Entry 6O2T (electron microscopy, 4.10 A resolution (low resolution: residue-level contacts below are approximate; hydrogen-bond / salt-bridge calls are withheld)); this record covers chains 1E and 4R of the 104 polymer chains in the assembly.

[Chain 1E]
Protein: Tubulin alpha-1B chain
Source organism: Sus scrofa
UniProtKB: Q2XVP4 (TBA1B_PIG); residue numbers follow UniProt; this construct covers 1-451
Sequence (451 residues; each row starts with the number of its first residue):
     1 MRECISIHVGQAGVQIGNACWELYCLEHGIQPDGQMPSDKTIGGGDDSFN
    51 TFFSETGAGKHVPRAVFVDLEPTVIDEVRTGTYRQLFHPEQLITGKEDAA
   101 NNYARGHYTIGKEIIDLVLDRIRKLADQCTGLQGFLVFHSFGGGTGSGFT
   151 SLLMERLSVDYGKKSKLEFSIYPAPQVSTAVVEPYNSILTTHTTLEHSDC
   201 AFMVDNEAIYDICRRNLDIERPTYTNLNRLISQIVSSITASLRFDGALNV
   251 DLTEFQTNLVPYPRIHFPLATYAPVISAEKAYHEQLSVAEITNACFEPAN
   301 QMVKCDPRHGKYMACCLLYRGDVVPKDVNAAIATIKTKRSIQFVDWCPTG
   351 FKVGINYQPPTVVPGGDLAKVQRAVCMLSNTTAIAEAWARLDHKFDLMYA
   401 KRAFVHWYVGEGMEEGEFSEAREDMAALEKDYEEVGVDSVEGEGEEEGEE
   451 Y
Not modelled in the structure: 40-43, 442-451
Swiss-Prot annotation at these positions:
  - motif: M1 to C4 (MREC motif)
  - active site: E254
  - binding site (GTP): G10, Q11, A12, Q15, E71, A99, S140, G143, G144, T145, G146, T179, E183, N206, Y224, N228, L252
  - binding site (Mg(2+)): E71
  - site: Y451 (Involved in polymerization)
  - modified residue: K40 (N6,N6,N6-trimethyllysine), S48 (Phosphoserine), S232 (Phosphoserine), Y282 (3'-nitrotyrosine), R339 (Omega-N-methylarginine), S439 (Phosphoserine), E443 (5-glutamyl polyglutamate), E445 (5-glutamyl polyglutamate), Y451 (3'-nitrotyrosine)
  - cross-link (Glycyl lysine isopeptide (Lys-Gly)): K326 (interchain with G-Cter in ubiquitin), K370 (interchain with G-Cter in ubiquitin)
Small-molecule neighbours:
  - GDP (guanosine-5'-diphosphate): A247, L248, N249, E254
  - GTP (guanosine-5'-triphosphate): G10, Q11, A12, Q15, D69, E71, D98, A99, A100, N101, S140, G142, G143, G144, T145, G146, I171, T179, E183, N206, Y224, L227, N228, I231
From the paper describing this entry:
  - post-translational modification sites: K40

[Chain 4R]
Protein: Tubulin beta chain
Source organism: Sus scrofa
UniProtKB: P02554 (TBB_PIG); the author numbering skips numbers that UniProt does not, so the offset changes along the chain: 1-44 = UniProt 1-44; 47-360 = UniProt 45-358; 369-455 = UniProt 359-445
Sequence (445 residues; each row starts with the number of its first residue; note: 10 numbers in that range are skipped by the numbering (no residue carries them; nothing is unmodelled there)):
     1 MREIVHIQAGQCGNQIGAKFWEVISDEHGIDPTGSYHGDSDLQL
    47 ERINVYYNEAAGNKYVPRAILVDLEPGTMDSVRSGPFGQIFRPDNFVFGQ
    97 SGAGNNWAKGHYTEGAELVDSVLDVVRKESESCDCLQGFQLTHSLGGGTG
   147 SGMGTLLISKIREEYPDRIMNTFSVVPSPKVSDTVVEPYNATLSVHQLVE
   197 NTDETYCIDNEALYDICFRTLKLTTPTYGDLNHLVSATMSGVTTCLRFPG
   247 QLNADLRKLAVNMVPFPRLHFFMPGFAPLTSRGSQQYRALTVPELTQQMF
   297 DAKNMMAACDPRHGRYLTVAAVFRGRMSMKEVDEQMLNVQNKNSSYFVEW
   347 IPNNVKTAVCDIPP
   369 RGLKMSATFIGNSTAIQELFKRISEQFTAMFRRKAFLHWYTGEGMDEMEF
   419 TEAESNMNDLVSEYQQYQDATADEQGEFEEEGEEDEA
Not modelled in the structure: 440-455
Swiss-Prot annotation at these positions:
  - motif: M1 to I4 (MREI motif)
  - binding site (GTP): Q11, E71, S140, G144, T145, G146, N206, N228
  - binding site (Mg(2+)): E71
  - modified residue: S40 (Phosphoserine), K60 (N6-acetyllysine), S174 (Phosphoserine), T287 (Phosphothreonine), T292 (Phosphothreonine), R320 (Omega-N-methylarginine), E448 (5-glutamyl polyglutamate)
  - cross-link (Glycyl lysine isopeptide (Lys-Gly)): K60 (interchain with G-Cter in ubiquitin), K326 (interchain with G-Cter in ubiquitin)
Small-molecule neighbours: GDP (guanosine-5'-diphosphate): G10, Q11, C12, Q15, D69, E71, A99, N101, S140, G143, G144, T145, G146, V171, D179, E183, N206, Y224, L227, N228

[How chain 1E and chain 4R interact]
Residue-residue contacts (125; chain 1E residue first):
  M1(1E) - Q96(4R)
  R2(1E) - E71(4R)
  R2(1E) - P72(4R)
  R2(1E) - G73(4R)
  R2(1E) - Q96(4R)
  D46(1E) - D76(4R)
  G131(1E) - Q96(4R)
  Q133(1E) - Q96(4R)
  Q133(1E) - S97(4R)
  K163(1E) - T109(4R)
  D199(1E) - W407(4R)
  D245(1E) - G73(4R)
  D245(1E) - T74(4R)
  D245(1E) - S77(4R)
  G246(1E) - Q11(4R)
  G246(1E) - Q15(4R)
  A247(1E) - Q11(4R)
  A247(1E) - Q15(4R)
  A247(1E) - Y224(4R)
  L248(1E) - Q11(4R)
  L248(1E) - Q15(4R)
  L248(1E) - D179(4R)
  L248(1E) - Y224(4R)
  N249(1E) - Q11(4R)
  N249(1E) - G73(4R)
  N249(1E) - T74(4R)
  D251(1E) - E71(4R)
  D251(1E) - G98(4R)
  T253(1E) - S97(4R)
  T253(1E) - G98(4R)
  T253(1E) - A99(4R)
  T253(1E) - G100(4R)
  T253(1E) - K105(4R)
  E254(1E) - G100(4R)
  E254(1E) - N101(4R)
  Q256(1E) - K105(4R)
  Q256(1E) - W407(4R)
  T257(1E) - G100(4R)
  T257(1E) - N101(4R)
  T257(1E) - N102(4R)
  T257(1E) - V182(4R)
  T257(1E) - F404(4R)
  N258(1E) - N101(4R)
  N258(1E) - T180(4R)
  N258(1E) - V181(4R)
  N258(1E) - V182(4R)
  N258(1E) - F404(4R)
  L259(1E) - F404(4R)
  V260(1E) - F404(4R)
  V260(1E) - H406(4R)
  V260(1E) - W407(4R)
  P261(1E) - K402(4R)
  P261(1E) - A403(4R)
  P261(1E) - F404(4R)
  P261(1E) - L405(4R)
  P261(1E) - H406(4R)
  P261(1E) - W407(4R)
  Y262(1E) - R401(4R)
  Y262(1E) - K402(4R)
  Y262(1E) - A403(4R)
  Y262(1E) - F404(4R)
  Y262(1E) - H406(4R)
  P263(1E) - H406(4R)
  M313(1E) - V181(4R)
  A314(1E) - V181(4R)
  A314(1E) - F404(4R)
  C315(1E) - V181(4R)
  V324(1E) - T221(4R)
  V324(1E) - P222(4R)
  V324(1E) - T223(4R)
  P325(1E) - Y210(4R)
  P325(1E) - P222(4R)
  P325(1E) - T223(4R)
  P325(1E) - Y224(4R)
  K326(1E) - Y210(4R)
  K326(1E) - D211(4R)
  K326(1E) - F214(4R)
  K326(1E) - P222(4R)
  D327(1E) - T220(4R)
  N329(1E) - V177(4R)
  N329(1E) - E207(4R)
  N329(1E) - Y210(4R)
  I332(1E) - V177(4R)
  A333(1E) - K176(4R)
  A333(1E) - V177(4R)
  K336(1E) - K176(4R)
  D345(1E) - A397(4R)
  W346(1E) - Q394(4R)
  W346(1E) - A397(4R)
  W346(1E) - M398(4R)
  W346(1E) - R401(4R)
  W346(1E) - A403(4R)
  W346(1E) - F404(4R)
  C347(1E) - V181(4R)
  C347(1E) - M398(4R)
  P348(1E) - P184(4R)
  P348(1E) - Q394(4R)
  P348(1E) - M398(4R)
  T349(1E) - S178(4R)
  T349(1E) - T180(4R)
  T349(1E) - V181(4R)
  T349(1E) - E183(4R)
  T349(1E) - P184(4R)
  T349(1E) - Q394(4R)
  T349(1E) - M398(4R)
  G350(1E) - S178(4R)
  G350(1E) - V181(4R)
  F351(1E) - S178(4R)
  F351(1E) - D179(4R)
  F351(1E) - T180(4R)
  F351(1E) - V181(4R)
  K352(1E) - N101(4R)
  K352(1E) - D179(4R)
  K352(1E) - T180(4R)
  K352(1E) - V181(4R)
  V353(1E) - S178(4R)
  V353(1E) - D179(4R)
  E434(1E) - R401(4R)
  V435(1E) - R401(4R)
  G436(1E) - R401(4R)
  V437(1E) - R401(4R)
  D438(1E) - R401(4R)
  S439(1E) - R400(4R)
  S439(1E) - R401(4R)
  E441(1E) - R400(4R)
Interface residues without a listed pair, chain 1E (58 interface residues in all): D47, T130, V250, F255, V344, G354, I355, V440
Interface residues without a listed pair, chain 4R (52 interface residues in all): S174, N206, F395, F399, Y408, E411

[Summary]
58 residues of chain 1E face 52 of chain 4R across their interface. GDP is bound between chain 1E and chain
4R. Ligands of chain 1E: GTP. From the paper: a modification site at K40(1E).
Here chain 1E is Tubulin alpha-1B chain and chain 4R is Tubulin beta chain, both from Sus scrofa. Entry 6O2T
(Acetylated Microtubules) was determined by electron microscopy together with 6O2Q, 6O2R and 6O2S from the
same study.
